Entry 6VVS (X-ray diffraction, 3.11 A resolution); this record covers chains F and O of the 11 polymer chains in the assembly.

# Chain F
Name: RNA polymerase sigma factor SigA
Source organism: Mycolicibacterium smegmatis (strain ATCC 700084 / mc(2)155)
UniProt: A0QW02 (A0QW02_MYCS2); numbering as in UniProt (aligned over 1-466)
Chain sequence (466 residues; each row starts with the number of its first residue):
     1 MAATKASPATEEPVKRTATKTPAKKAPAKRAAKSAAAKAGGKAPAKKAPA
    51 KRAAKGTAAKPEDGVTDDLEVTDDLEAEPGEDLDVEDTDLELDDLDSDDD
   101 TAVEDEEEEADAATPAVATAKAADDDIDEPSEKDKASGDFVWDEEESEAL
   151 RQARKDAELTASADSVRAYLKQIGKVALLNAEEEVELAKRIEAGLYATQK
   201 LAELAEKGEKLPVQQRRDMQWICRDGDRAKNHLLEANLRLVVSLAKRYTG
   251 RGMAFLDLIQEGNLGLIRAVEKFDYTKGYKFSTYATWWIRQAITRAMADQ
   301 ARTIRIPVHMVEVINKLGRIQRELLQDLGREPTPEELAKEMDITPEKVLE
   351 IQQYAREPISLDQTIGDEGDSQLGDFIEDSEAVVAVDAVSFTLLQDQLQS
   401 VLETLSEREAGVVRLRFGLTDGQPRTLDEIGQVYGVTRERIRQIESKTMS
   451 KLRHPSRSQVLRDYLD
Disordered / not traced: 1-161

# Chain O
Molecule: 31-nt DNA strand
Sequence (31 nucleotides; each row starts with the number of its first residue):
     1 GCTTGACAAAAGTGTTAAATTGTGCTATACT

# Interface between chain F and chain O
Residue-residue contacts - 52 pairs, chain F then chain O:
  Leu178(F) - DT31(O)  base contact
  Glu184(F) - DT31(O)  base contact
  Ala236(F) - DT31(O)  base contact
  Asn237(F) - DT31(O)  hydrogen bond to the base
  Arg239(F) - DT31(O)  phosphate contact
  Leu240(F) - DT31(O)  hydrogen bond to the sugar
  Arg268(F) - DG24(O)  salt bridge to the phosphate
  Arg268(F) - DC25(O)  salt bridge to the phosphate
  Lys272(F) - DC25(O)  salt bridge to the phosphate
  Lys272(F) - DT26(O)  phosphate contact
  Lys272(F) - DA27(O)  hydrogen bond to the base
  Phe273(F) - DA27(O)  base contact
  Asp274(F) - DA27(O)  hydrogen bond to the base
  Lys277(F) - DA27(O)  base contact
  Tyr279(F) - DT28(O)  sugar contact
  Tyr279(F) - DA29(O)  phosphate contact
  Lys280(F) - DA29(O)  hydrogen bond to the phosphate
  Lys280(F) - DC30(O)  salt bridge to the phosphate
  Ser282(F) - DA29(O)  sugar contact
  Ser282(F) - DC30(O)  hydrogen bond to the phosphate
  Ser282(F) - DT31(O)  base contact
  Thr283(F) - DA27(O)  phosphate contact
  Thr283(F) - DT28(O)  sugar contact
  Thr283(F) - DA29(O)  hydrogen bond to the phosphate
  Tyr284(F) - DT26(O)  hydrogen bond to the phosphate
  Tyr284(F) - DA27(O)  stacking on the base
  Thr286(F) - DC30(O)  base contact
  Trp287(F) - DT26(O)  base contact
  Trp287(F) - DA27(O)  sugar contact
  Trp288(F) - DC25(O)  phosphate contact
  Trp288(F) - DT26(O)  base contact
  Gln291(F) - DC25(O)  hydrogen bond to the base
  Gln291(F) - DT26(O)  base contact
  Arg295(F) - DT23(O)  base contact
  Arg295(F) - DG24(O)  hydrogen bond to the base
  Arg295(F) - DC25(O)  base contact
  Arg305(F) - DG22(O)  salt bridge to the phosphate
  Pro307(F) - DT21(O)  phosphate contact
  Pro307(F) - DG22(O)  phosphate contact
  Val308(F) - DT23(O)  base contact
  His309(F) - DT20(O)  sugar contact
  His309(F) - DT21(O)  salt bridge to the phosphate
  Arg408(F) - DC2(O)  salt bridge to the phosphate
  Val436(F) - DT3(O)  phosphate contact
  Thr437(F) - DT3(O)  hydrogen bond to the phosphate
  Thr437(F) - DT4(O)  base contact
  Glu439(F) - DT4(O)  base contact
  Arg440(F) - DG1(O)  sugar contact
  Arg440(F) - DC2(O)  salt bridge to the phosphate
  Arg440(F) - DT3(O)  phosphate contact
  Gln443(F) - DC2(O)  base contact
  Gln443(F) - DT3(O)  hydrogen bond to the base
Other interface residues (no listed pair), chain F (35 interface residues in all): Leu238, Ser243, Lys347, Gly435

# In short
35 residues of chain F face 16 of chain O across their interface; the contacts include 12 hydrogen bonds, 8
salt bridges and 1 aromatic stacking contact. Among the polar pairs are Asn237(F)-DT31(O), Lys272(F)-DA27(O)
and Asp274(F)-DA27(O).
Here chain F is RNA polymerase sigma factor SigA (Mycolicibacterium smegmatis (strain ATCC 700084 / mc(2)155))
and chain O is a 31-nt DNA strand. Entry 6VVS (Crystal structure of a Mycobacterium smegmatis RNA polymerase
transcription initiation complex with antibiotic Sorangicin) was determined by X-ray diffraction, deposited
together with 6VVT, 6VVV, 6VVX, 6VVY, 6VVZ and 6VW0.
